Entry 6FQ6 (electron microscopy, 4.00 A resolution); this record covers chains C and I of the 10 polymer chains in the assembly.

# Chain C
Molecule: Histone H2A
Source organism: Xenopus laevis
Reference sequence: Q6AZJ8 (Q6AZJ8_XENLA); residues 9-118 here correspond to UniProt positions 10-119 (UniProt number = residue number + 1)
Chain sequence (110 residues; row label = number of the first residue in the row):
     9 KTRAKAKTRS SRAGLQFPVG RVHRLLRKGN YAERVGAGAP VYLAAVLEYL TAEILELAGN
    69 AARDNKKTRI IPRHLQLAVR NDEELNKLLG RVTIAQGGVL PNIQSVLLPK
Disordered / not traced: 9, 118

# Chain I
Molecule: 147-nt DNA strand
Source organism: synthetic construct
Sequence (147 nucleotides; each row starts with the number of its first residue; numbers below 1 keep their minus sign (DA-73 is residue -73)):
   -73 ACAGGATGTA TATATCTGAC ACGTGCCTGG AGACTAGGGA GTAATCCCCT TGGCGGTTAA
   -13 AACGCGGGGG ACAGCGCGTA CGTGCGTTTA AGCGGTGCTA GAGCTGTCTA CGACCAATTG
    47 AGCGGCCTCG GCACCGGGAT TCTCCAG

# Chain C / chain I interface
Residue-residue contacts - 21 pairs, chain C then chain I:
  Arg11(C) with DG-42(I), base contact
  Ala12(C) with DG-42(I), phosphate contact; DA-41(I), phosphate contact
  Lys13(C) with DG-42(I), phosphate contact
  Ala14(C) with DA-43(I), phosphate contact; DG-42(I), phosphate contact
  Lys15(C) with DA-43(I), hydrogen bond to the phosphate; DG-42(I), hydrogen bond to the phosphate
  Thr16(C) with DA-43(I), sugar contact
  Arg17(C) with DA-43(I), salt bridge to the phosphate
  Arg20(C) with DG-42(I), salt bridge to the phosphate
  Gly28(C) with DG-44(I), sugar contact; DA-43(I), phosphate contact
  Arg29(C) with DG-44(I), hydrogen bond to the phosphate
  Arg32(C) with DG-45(I), sugar contact; DG-44(I), salt bridge to the phosphate
  Glu41(C) with DG-35(I), phosphate contact
  Arg42(C) with DG-37(I), base contact; DG-35(I), hydrogen bond to the sugar
  Arg77(C) with DC-54(I), hydrogen bond to the phosphate; DA-53(I), salt bridge to the phosphate
Other interface residues (no listed pair), chain C (15 interface residues in all): Val27
Other interface residues (no listed pair), chain I (10 interface residues in all): DG-36

# In short
15 residues of chain C face 10 of chain I across their interface; the contacts include 5 hydrogen bonds and 4
salt bridges. Polar contacts include Arg42(C)-DG-35(I), Lys15(C)-DA-43(I) and Lys15(C)-DG-42(I).
Here chain C is Histone H2A (Xenopus laevis) and chain I is a 147-nt DNA strand (synthetic construct). Entry
6FQ6 (Class 2 : distorted nucleosome) was determined by electron microscopy together with 6FQ5 and 6FQ8 from
the same study.
